PDB entry 6CAO | X-ray diffraction, 3.45 A resolution | chains A and J of the 23 polymer chains in the assembly

# Chain A
Molecule: 16S Ribosomal RNA rRNA
From: Thermus thermophilus (strain HB8 / ATCC 27634 / DSM 579)
Sequence (1522 nucleotides; row label = number of the first residue in the row; note: 42 numbers in that range are skipped by the numbering (no residue carries them; nothing is unmodelled there); a row labelled like 190A-190L holds insertion residues (190A, then the next letters in order); numbering starts at 0):
     0 UUUGUUGGAGAGUUUGAUCCUGGCUCAGGGUGAACGCUGGCGGCGUGCCU
    50 AAGACAUGCAAGUCGUGCGGG
    73 CCGCGGGGUUUU
    88 ACUCCG
    95 UGGUC
   101 AGCGGCGGACGGGUGAGUAACGCGUGGGU
  129A G
   130 ACCUACCCGGAAGAGGGGGACAACCCGGGGAAACUCGGGCUAAUCCCCCA
   180 UGUGGACCCGC
190A-190L CCCUUGGGGUGU
   191 GUCCAAAGGGCUUU
   216 GCCCGCUUCCGGAUGGGCCCGCGUCCCAUCAGCUAGUUGGUGGGGUAAUG
   266 GCCCACCAAGGCGACGACGGGUAGCCGGUCUGAGAGGAUGGCCGGCCACA
   316 GGGGCACUGAGACACGGGCCCCACUCCUACGGGAGGCAGCAGUUAGGAAU
   366 CUUCCGCAAUGGGCGCAAGCCUGACGGAGCGACGCCGCUUGGAGGAAGAA
   416 GCCCUUCGGGGUGUAAACUCCUGAA
   442 CCCGGGACGAAACCCCCGACGA
   474 GGGGACUGACGGUACCGGG
   494 GUAAUAGCGCCGGCCAACUCCGUGCCAGCAGCCXCGGUAAUACGGAGGGC
   544 GCGAGCGUUACCCGGAUUCACUGGGCGUAAAGGGCGUGUAGGCGGCCUGG
   594 GGCGUCCCAUGUGAAAGACCACGGCUCAACCGUGGGGGAGCGUGGGAUAC
   644 GCUCAGGCUAGACGGUGGGAGAGGGUGGUGGAAUUCCCGGAGUAGCGGUG
   694 AAAUGCGCAGAUACCGGGAGGAACGCCGAUGGCGAAGGCAGCCACCUGGU
   744 CCACCCGUGACGCUGAGGCGCGAAAGCGUGGGGAGCAAACCGGAUUAGAU
   794 ACCCGGGUAGUCCACGCCCUAAACGAUGCGCGCUAGGUCUCUGGGUCU
   848 CCUGGGGGCCGAAGCUAACGCGUUAAGCGCGCCGCCUGGGGAGUACGGCC
   898 GCAAGGCUGAAACUCAAAGGAAUUGACGGGGGCCCGCACAAGCGGUGGAG
   948 CAUGUGGUUUAAUUCGAAGXAACGCGAAGAACCUUACCAGGCCUUGACAU
   998 GCUAGG
 1003A G
  1004 AACCCGGGUGAAAGCCUGGGGUGCCCC
1030A-1030D GCGA
  1031 GGGGAGCCCUAGCACAGGUGCUGCAUGGCCGUCGUCAGCUCGUGCCGUGA
  1081 GGUGUUGGGUUAAGUCCCGCAACGAGCGCAACCCCCGCCGUUAGUUGCCA
  1131 GCGGUUCGGCCGGGCACUCUAACGGGACUGCCCGCGAAA
  1171 GCGGGAGGAAGGAGGGGACGACGUCUGGUCAGCAUGGCCCUUACGGCCUG
  1221 GGCGACACACGUGCUACAAUGCCCACUACAAAGCGAUGCCACCCGGCAAC
  1271 GGGGAGCUAAUCGCAAAAAGGUGGGCCCAGUUCGGAUUGGGGUCUGCAAC
  1321 CCGACCCCAUGAAGCCGGAAUCGCUAGUAAUCGCGGAUCAG
 1361A C
  1362 CAUGCCGCGGUGAAUACGUUCCCGGGCCUUGUACACACXGCCXGUXACGC
  1412 CAUGGGAGCGGGCUCUACCCGAAGUCGCCGGG
  1446 AGCCUACGGG
  1459 CAGGCGCCGAGGGUAGGGCCCGUGACUGGGGCGAAGUCGUAACAAGGUAG
  1509 CUGUACCGGAAGGUGCGGCUGGAUCACCUCCUUUCU
Not modelled in the structure: 0-4, 1534-1538
Modified residues: PSU (pseudouridine-5'-monophosphate) at position 516, G7M (N7-methyl-guanosine-5'-monophosphate) at position 527, M2G (N2-dimethylguanosine-5'-monophosphate) at position 966, 5MC (5-methylcytidine-5'-monophosphate) at position 967, 2MG (2N-methylguanosine-5'-monophosphate) at position 1207, 5MC (5-methylcytidine-5'-monophosphate) at position 1400, 4OC (4n,o2'-methylcytidine-5'-monophosphate) at position 1402, 5MC (5-methylcytidine-5'-monophosphate) at position 1404, 5MC (5-methylcytidine-5'-monophosphate) at position 1407, UR3 (3-methyluridine-5'-monophoshate) at position 1498, MA6 (6N-dimethyladenosine-5'-monophoshate) at position 1518, MA6 (6N-dimethyladenosine-5'-monophoshate) at position 1519, PSU (pseudouridine-5'-monophosphate) at position 1540, PSU (pseudouridine-5'-monophosphate) at position 1541
Covalently attached groups: paromomycin (PAR) linked to G1405
Metal / ion sites: Mg2+ site 1 near U5 (its only coordinating residue here); Mg2+ site 2: G11, U12; Mg2+ site 3 near G21 (its only coordinating residue here); Mg2+ site 4 near C48 (its only coordinating residue here); Mg2+ site 5 near A53 (its only coordinating residue here); Mg2+ site 6: G61, U62; Mg2+ site 7: G69, U98; Mg2+ site 8: G107, G326; Mg2+ site 9: A109, G331; Mg2+ site 10 near G113 (its only coordinating residue here); Mg2+ site 11 near G117 (its only coordinating residue here); Mg2+ site 12: C121, G124, U125; 83 more Mg2+ sites not listed; 13 more K+ sites not listed
Residues lining bound ligands:
  - paromomycin (PAR), molecule 1: G31, C47, C48, A50, A51, G52, A53, G113, U114, G115, A353, C355, A356, U358, U359, A360, G361, U365, C366
  - paromomycin (PAR), molecule 2: G567, G568, C569, G570, G575, G821, C822, C862, U863, G874, C875, C879
  - paromomycin (PAR), molecule 3: G610, A611, C613, A614, C615, A622, C623, C624, G625, U626
  - paromomycin (PAR), molecule 4: G661, G662, A663, G664, A665, G666, G667, U740, G741, G742, U743
  - paromomycin (PAR), molecule 5: U669, G670, G671, U672, G673, G714, A715, A716, C717, C805, C806, A807
  - paromomycin (PAR), molecule 6: 5MC_1404, U1406, 5MC_1407, A1408, C1409, G1489, C1490, G1491, A1492, A1493, G1494, U1495, C1496
Reported in the primary citation:
  - conformationally variable residues (side-chain flip): C1397

# Chain J
Name: 30S ribosomal protein S10
From: Thermus thermophilus (strain HB8 / ATCC 27634 / DSM 579)
UniProt: Q5SHN7 (RS10_THET8); residues 3-101 here = UniProt positions 3-101
Sequence (99 residues; row label = number of the first residue in the row):
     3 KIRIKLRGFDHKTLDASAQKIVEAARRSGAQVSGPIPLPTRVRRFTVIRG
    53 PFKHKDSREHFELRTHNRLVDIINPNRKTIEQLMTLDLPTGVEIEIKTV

# Interface between chain A and chain J
Residue-residue contacts - 67 pairs, chain A then chain J:
  G963(A) with Phe54(J), sugar contact
  A964(A) with Phe54(J), sugar contact; Lys55(J), hydrogen bond to the sugar
  A969(A) with Lys55(J), salt bridge to the phosphate
  C972(A) with Lys55(J), sugar contact; Lys57(J), salt bridge to the phosphate
  G973(A) with Ile50(J), sugar contact; Pro53(J), hydrogen bond to the sugar; Phe54(J), base contact; Lys55(J), sugar contact; Lys57(J), salt bridge to the phosphate
  A975(A) with Thr48(J), base contact; Arg60(J), base contact
  G1058(A) with Pro53(J), base contact
  C1059(A) with Arg51(J), hydrogen bond to the sugar; Pro53(J), base contact
  C1060(A) with Arg51(J), sugar contact; Gly52(J), sugar contact; His56(J), hydrogen bond to the sugar; Ser59(J), phosphate contact
  G1061(A) with His56(J), hydrogen bond to the sugar; Ser59(J), phosphate contact
  A1123(A) with Ser35(J), hydrogen bond to the sugar; Gly36(J), hydrogen bond to the sugar; Pro37(J), sugar contact; Ile38(J), sugar contact; Pro39(J), base contact
  G1124(A) with Ser35(J), phosphate contact; Ile38(J), phosphate contact
  U1125(A) with Ile38(J), phosphate contact; Asp73(J), base contact
  U1150(A) with Pro39(J), base contact; Leu40(J), sugar contact; Pro41(J), phosphate contact
  A1151(A) with Pro39(J), sugar contact; Pro41(J), phosphate contact; Thr42(J), hydrogen bond to the phosphate; Arg70(J), hydrogen bond to the phosphate
  A1152(A) with His13(J), phosphate contact; Asp17(J), sugar contact; His68(J), salt bridge to the phosphate; Arg70(J), salt bridge to the phosphate
  C1153(A) with His13(J), salt bridge to the phosphate
  C1189(A) with Arg51(J), salt bridge to the phosphate; Glu61(J), phosphate contact
  G1197(A) with His56(J), base contact
  G1198(A) with Phe54(J), sugar contact
  U1199(A) with Phe54(J), sugar contact
  G1202(A) with Pro53(J), base contact
  G1253(A) with Val44(J), phosphate contact
  C1254(A) with Arg43(J), base contact; Val44(J), phosphate contact; Arg45(J), salt bridge to the phosphate
  G1255(A) with Arg43(J), base contact; Arg45(J), salt bridge to the phosphate
  U1278(A) with Lys99(J), base contact
  A1279(A) with Arg9(J), salt bridge to the phosphate; Arg43(J), hydrogen bond to the base
  A1280(A) with Lys7(J), phosphate contact; Leu40(J), sugar contact; Pro41(J), sugar contact
  U1281(A) with Lys7(J), hydrogen bond to the base
  C1366(A) with Arg60(J), hydrogen bond to the sugar
  C1367(A) with Thr48(J), hydrogen bond to the sugar; Arg60(J), sugar contact; His62(J), phosphate contact
  G1368(A) with His62(J), salt bridge to the phosphate
Also at the interface, not in a pair above, chain A (34 interface residues in all): A965, A1188
Also at the interface, not in a pair above, chain J (36 interface residues in all): Arg5, Arg46, Leu71, Glu97

# Overview
Chain A and chain J form an interface of 34 and 36 residues respectively; the contacts include 13 hydrogen
bonds and 11 salt bridges. Polar pairs include A1279(A)-Arg43(J), U1281(A)-Lys7(J) and A964(A)-Lys55(J).
Ligands of chain A: 5 copies of paromomycin. Covalently linked paromomycin: at G1405(A). From the paper:
conformational variability at C1397(A).
Here chain A is 16S Ribosomal RNA rRNA and chain J is 30S ribosomal protein S10, both from Thermus
thermophilus (strain HB8 / ATCC 27634 / DSM 579). Entry 6CAO (Structure of the ribosomal decoding complex at
ambient temperature) was determined by X-ray diffraction.
